PDB entry 6A5T | electron microscopy, 6.70 A resolution (low resolution: residue-level contacts below are approximate; hydrogen-bond / salt-bridge calls are withheld) | chains N and a of the 23 polymer chains in the assembly

# Chain N
Molecule: 198-nt DNA strand
Sequence (198 nucleotides; numbered -125 to 72; the number before each row is that of its first residue; numbers below 1 keep their minus sign (DG-125 is residue -125)):
  -125 GCTTACGTCAGTCTGGCCATCTTTGTGTTTGGTGTGTTTGGGTGGTGGCC
   -75 GTTTTCGTTGTTTTTTTCTGTCTCGTGCCTGGTGTCTTGGGTGTAATCCC
   -25 CTTGGCGGTTAAAACGCGGGGGACAGCGCGTACGTGCGTTTAAGCGGTGC
    25 TAGAGCTGTCTACGACCAATTGAGCGGCCTCGGCACCGGGATTCTGAT
Unresolved in the structure: -125 to -54, -41 to -33

# Chain a
Name: Histone H3.3
Source organism: Homo sapiens
UniProt: P84243 (H33_HUMAN); residues 0-135 here correspond to UniProt positions 1-136 (UniProt number = residue number + 1)
Sequence (139 residues; numbered -3 to 135; the number before each row is that of its first residue; numbers below 1 keep their minus sign (Gly-3 is residue -3)):
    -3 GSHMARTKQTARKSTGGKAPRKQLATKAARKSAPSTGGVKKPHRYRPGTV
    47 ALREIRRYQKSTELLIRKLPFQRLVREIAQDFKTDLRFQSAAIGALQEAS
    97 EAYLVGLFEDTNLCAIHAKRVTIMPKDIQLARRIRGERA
Unresolved in the structure: -3 to 37, 135
Sequence notes: expression tag (-3 to -1)

# Chain N / chain a interface
Pairs across the interface - 12 pairs, chain N then chain a:
  DT9(N) with Pro43(a); Gly44(a); Val46(a)
  DG10(N) with Arg40(a)
  DA17(N) with Leu65(a); Pro66(a); Arg69(a)
  DG18(N) with Arg63(a); Lys64(a); Leu65(a)
  DA26(N) with Arg83(a)
  DG27(N) with Arg83(a)
Interface residues without a listed pair, chain N (7 interface residues in all): DG8
Interface residues without a listed pair, chain a (12 interface residues in all): Ala47, Asp81

# Summary
7 residues of chain N face 12 of chain a across their interface.
Here chain N is a 198-nt DNA strand and chain a is Histone H3.3 (Homo sapiens). Entry 6A5T (RNA polymerase II
elongation complex stalled at SHL(-1) of the nucleosome) was determined by electron microscopy together with
6A5L, 6A5O, 6A5P, 6A5R, 6A5U and 6INQ from the same study.
